Entry 2AQ4 (X-ray diffraction, 2.32 A resolution); this record covers chains T and A of the 3 polymer chains in the assembly.

[Chain T]
Molecule: 16-nt DNA strand
Sequence (16 nucleotides; numbered 1 to 16; the number before each row is that of its first residue):
     1 TAAGGTAGGG GAGGAT

[Chain A]
Name: DNA repair protein REV1
From: Saccharomyces cerevisiae
Notes: EC 2.7.7.-; fragment: catalytic core
Reference sequence: P12689 (REV1_YEAST); residue numbers follow UniProt; this construct covers 305-738
Chain sequence (434 residues; numbered 305 to 738; the number before each row is that of its first residue):
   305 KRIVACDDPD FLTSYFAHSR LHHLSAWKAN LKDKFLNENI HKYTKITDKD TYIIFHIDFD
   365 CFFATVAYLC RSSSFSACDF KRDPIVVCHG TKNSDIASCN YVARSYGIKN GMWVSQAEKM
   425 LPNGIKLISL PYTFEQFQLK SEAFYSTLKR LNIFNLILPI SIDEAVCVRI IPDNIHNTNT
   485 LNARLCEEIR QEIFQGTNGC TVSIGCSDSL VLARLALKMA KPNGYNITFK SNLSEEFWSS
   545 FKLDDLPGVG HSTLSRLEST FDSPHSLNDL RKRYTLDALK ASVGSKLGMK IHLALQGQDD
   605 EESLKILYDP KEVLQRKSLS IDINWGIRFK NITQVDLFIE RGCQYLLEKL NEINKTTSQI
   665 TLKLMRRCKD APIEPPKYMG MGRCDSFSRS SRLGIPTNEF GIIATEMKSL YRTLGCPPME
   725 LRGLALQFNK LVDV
Disordered / not traced: 478-483
Metal / ion sites: Mg2+ site 1: Asp362, Asp467, Glu468 (together with 2'-deoxycytidine-5'-triphosphate); Mg2+ site 2: Asp362, Phe363, Asp467 (together with 2'-deoxycytidine-5'-triphosphate)
Ligand contacts: 2'-deoxycytidine-5'-triphosphate (DCP): Arg324, Leu325, Leu328, Asp362, Phe363, Asp364, Cys365, Phe366, Phe367, Ala401, Ser402, Tyr405, Arg408, Asn414, Gly415, Asp467, Lys525
Curated features (UniProtKB/Swiss-Prot):
  - region (Interaction with target DNA): Tyr319 to Ser329, Thr395 to Asn397, Gly554 to Thr557, Arg620 to Asn628
  - binding site (dCTP): Arg324, Asp362 to Phe366, Ser402 to Arg408, Asn414, Asp467
  - binding site (Mg(2+)): Asp362, Phe363, Asp467, Glu468
  - site (Interaction with target DNA): Lys681, Ser692, Ser694
  - mutagenesis: Asp467 to Glu468 (Loss of dCTP transferase activity)

[Interface between chain T and chain A]
Contacting residue pairs (65):
  DT1(T) - Thr395(A)  hydrogen bond to the phosphate
  DT1(T) - Tyr682(A)  stacking on the base
  DA2(T) - Ile307(A)  base contact
  DA2(T) - His393(A)  base contact
  DA2(T) - Gly394(A)  base contact
  DA2(T) - Thr395(A)  hydrogen bond to the phosphate
  DA2(T) - Lys396(A)  hydrogen bond to the phosphate
  DA2(T) - Asn397(A)  hydrogen bond to the phosphate
  DA2(T) - Ser398(A)  phosphate contact
  DA2(T) - Trp629(A)  sugar contact
  DA2(T) - Lys681(A)  hydrogen bond to the phosphate
  DA2(T) - Tyr682(A)  sugar contact
  DA3(T) - Ile307(A)  base contact
  DA3(T) - Ser318(A)  base contact
  DA3(T) - Tyr319(A)  sugar contact
  DA3(T) - His322(A)  stacking on the base
  DA3(T) - Ser323(A)  phosphate contact
  DA3(T) - His393(A)  phosphate contact
  DA3(T) - Ser398(A)  hydrogen bond to the phosphate
  DA3(T) - Asp399(A)  hydrogen bond to the phosphate
  DA3(T) - Trp629(A)  sugar contact
  DA3(T) - Lys681(A)  salt bridge to the phosphate
  DG4(T) - Tyr319(A)  sugar contact
  DG4(T) - Ser323(A)  hydrogen bond to the phosphate
  DG4(T) - Arg324(A)  salt bridge to the phosphate
  DG4(T) - Leu325(A)  hydrogen bond to the phosphate
  DG4(T) - Trp417(A)  base contact
  DG4(T) - Asn628(A)  base contact
  DG4(T) - Lys681(A)  base contact
  DG4(T) - Gly684(A)  base contact
  DG4(T) - Met685(A)  hydrogen bond to the base
  DG4(T) - Gly686(A)  hydrogen bond to the base
  DG5(T) - Tyr319(A)  hydrogen bond to the phosphate
  DG5(T) - Phe320(A)  phosphate contact
  DG5(T) - Ser323(A)  sugar contact
  DG5(T) - Leu325(A)  sugar contact
  DG5(T) - His326(A)  hydrogen bond to the sugar
  DG5(T) - Ser329(A)  hydrogen bond to the base
  DG5(T) - Asp626(A)  phosphate contact
  DG5(T) - Ile627(A)  phosphate contact
  DG5(T) - Asn628(A)  hydrogen bond to the phosphate
  DG5(T) - Trp629(A)  phosphate contact
  DT6(T) - Phe320(A)  phosphate contact
  DT6(T) - His326(A)  salt bridge to the phosphate
  DT6(T) - Ser329(A)  hydrogen bond to the sugar
  DT6(T) - Ser624(A)  sugar contact
  DT6(T) - Ile625(A)  phosphate contact
  DT6(T) - Asp626(A)  hydrogen bond to the phosphate
  DA7(T) - Lys336(A)  hydrogen bond to the phosphate
  DA7(T) - Arg620(A)  salt bridge to the phosphate
  DA7(T) - Ser622(A)  sugar contact
  DA7(T) - Leu623(A)  phosphate contact
  DA7(T) - Ser624(A)  hydrogen bond to the phosphate
  DG8(T) - Lys336(A)  salt bridge to the phosphate
  DG8(T) - Val617(A)  phosphate contact
  DG8(T) - Gln619(A)  phosphate contact
  DG8(T) - Arg620(A)  phosphate contact
  DG8(T) - Lys621(A)  hydrogen bond to the phosphate
  DG8(T) - Ser622(A)  hydrogen bond to the phosphate
  DG9(T) - Glu606(A)  sugar contact
  DG10(T) - Lys590(A)  salt bridge to the phosphate
  DG10(T) - Glu606(A)  phosphate contact
  DG11(T) - Gly588(A)  phosphate contact
  DG11(T) - Ser589(A)  phosphate contact
  DG11(T) - Lys590(A)  phosphate contact
Interface residues without a listed pair, chain A (41 interface residues in all): Leu328

[In short]
11 residues of chain T and 41 residues of chain A are in contact; the contacts include 21 hydrogen bonds, 6
salt bridges and 2 aromatic stacking contacts. Polar contacts include DG4(T)-Met685(A), DG4(T)-Gly686(A) and
DG5(T)-Ser329(A). Bound to chain A: 2'-deoxycytidine-5'-triphosphate.
Here chain T is a 16-nt DNA strand and chain A is DNA repair protein REV1 (Saccharomyces cerevisiae). Entry
2AQ4 (Ternary complex of the catalytic core of REV1 with DNA and dCTP) was determined by X-ray diffraction.
